PDB entry 2BE5 | X-ray diffraction, 2.40 A resolution | chains C and F of the 6 polymer chains in the assembly

== Chain C ==
Molecule: DNA-directed RNA polymerase beta chain
Organism: Thermus thermophilus
Notes: EC 2.7.7.6
UniProt: Q8RQE9 (RPOB_THET8); numbering as in UniProt (aligned over 1-1119)
Chain sequence (1119 residues; numbered 1 to 1119; the number before each row is that of its first residue):
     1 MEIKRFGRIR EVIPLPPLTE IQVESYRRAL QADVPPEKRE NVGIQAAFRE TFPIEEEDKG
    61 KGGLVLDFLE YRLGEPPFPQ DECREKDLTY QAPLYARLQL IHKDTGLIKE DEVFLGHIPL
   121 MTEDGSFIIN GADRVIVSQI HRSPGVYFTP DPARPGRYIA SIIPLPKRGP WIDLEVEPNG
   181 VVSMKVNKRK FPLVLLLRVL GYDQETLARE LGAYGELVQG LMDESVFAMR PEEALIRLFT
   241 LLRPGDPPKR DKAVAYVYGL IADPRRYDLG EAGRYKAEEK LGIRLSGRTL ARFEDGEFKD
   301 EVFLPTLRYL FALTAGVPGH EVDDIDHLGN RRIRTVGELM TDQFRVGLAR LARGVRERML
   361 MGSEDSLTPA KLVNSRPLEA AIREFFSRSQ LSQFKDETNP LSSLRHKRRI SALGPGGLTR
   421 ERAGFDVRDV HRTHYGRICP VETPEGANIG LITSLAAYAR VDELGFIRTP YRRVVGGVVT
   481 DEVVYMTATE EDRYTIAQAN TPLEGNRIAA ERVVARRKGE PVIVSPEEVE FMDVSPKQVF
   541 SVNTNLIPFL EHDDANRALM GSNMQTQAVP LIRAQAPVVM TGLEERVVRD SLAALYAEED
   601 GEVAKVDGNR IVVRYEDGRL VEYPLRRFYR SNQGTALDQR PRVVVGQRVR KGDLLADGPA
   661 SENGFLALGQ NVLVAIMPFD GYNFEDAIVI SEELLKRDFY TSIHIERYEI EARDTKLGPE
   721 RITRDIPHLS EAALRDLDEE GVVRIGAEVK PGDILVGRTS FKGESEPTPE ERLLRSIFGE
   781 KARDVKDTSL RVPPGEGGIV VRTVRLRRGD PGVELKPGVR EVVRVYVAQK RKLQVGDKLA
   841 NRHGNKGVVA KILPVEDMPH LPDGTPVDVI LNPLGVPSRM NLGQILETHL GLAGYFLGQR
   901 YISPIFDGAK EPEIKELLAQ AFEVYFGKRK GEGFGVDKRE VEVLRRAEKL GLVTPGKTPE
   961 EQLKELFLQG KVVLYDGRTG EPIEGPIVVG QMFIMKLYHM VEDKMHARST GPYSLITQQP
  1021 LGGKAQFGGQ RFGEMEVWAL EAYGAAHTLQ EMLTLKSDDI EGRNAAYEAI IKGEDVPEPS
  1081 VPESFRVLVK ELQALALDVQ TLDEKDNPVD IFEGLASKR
Metal / ion sites: Mg2+: Glu685 (together with tagetitoxin) (shared with 1 residue of chain D)
Ligand contacts: tagetitoxin (TGT): Arg557, Glu685, Ser878, Arg879

== Chain F ==
Molecule: RNA polymerase sigma factor rpoD
Organism: Thermus thermophilus
UniProt: Q5SKW1 (Q5SKW1_THET8); residues 1-423 here = UniProt positions 1-423
Chain sequence (423 residues; row label = number of the first residue in the row):
     1 MKKSKRKNAQ AQEAQETEVL VQEEAEELPE FPEGEPDPDL EDPDLALEDD LLDLPEEGEG
    61 LDLEEEEEDL PIPKISTSDP VRQYLHEIGQ VPLLTLEEEV ELARKVEEGM EAIKKLSEIT
   121 GLDPDLIREV VRAKILGSAR VRHIPGLKET LDPKTVEEID QKLKSLPKEH KRYLHIAREG
   181 EAARQHLIEA NLRLVVSIAK KYTGRGLSFL DLIQEGNQGL IRAVEKFEYK RRFKFSTYAT
   241 WWIRQAINRA IADQARTIRI PVHMVETINK LSRTARQLQQ ELGREPTYEE IAEAMGPGWD
   301 AKRVEETLKI AQEPVSLETP IGDEKDSFYG DFIPDEHLPS PVDAATQSLL SEELEKALSK
   361 LSEREAMVLK LRKGLIDGRE HTLEEVGAFF GVTRERIRQI ENKALRKLKY HESRTRKLRD
   421 FLD
Disordered / not traced: 1-73, 379-383

== How chain C and chain F interact ==
Pairs across the interface (39):
  Ala370(C) - Gln280(F)
  Arg376(C) - Gln279(F)  hydrogen bond
  Arg376(C) - Glu285(F)  salt bridge
  Lys716(C) - Lys309(F)
  His728(C) - Asp423(F)  salt bridge
  Leu729(C) - Arg419(F)
  Pro769(C) - Lys373(F)
  Glu770(C) - Gly374(F)
  Leu773(C) - Leu369(F)
  Leu773(C) - Lys373(F)
  Arg775(C) - Asp423(F)  salt bridge
  Ile777(C) - Leu405(F)
  Phe778(C) - Lys409(F)
  Pro817(C) - Tyr288(F)
  Pro817(C) - Glu305(F)
  Thr1010(C) - Pro341(F)
  Gly1011(C) - Ser340(F)
  Tyr1013(C) - Ile333(F)
  Tyr1013(C) - Pro334(F)
  Tyr1013(C) - Asp335(F)  hydrogen bond (backbone-backbone)
  Ser1014(C) - Gly330(F)  hydrogen bond (side chain-backbone)
  Ser1014(C) - Asp331(F)  hydrogen bond (side chain-backbone)
  Ser1014(C) - Ile333(F)
  Ser1014(C) - Asp335(F)
  Leu1015(C) - Ile333(F)  hydrogen bond (backbone-backbone)
  Leu1015(C) - Pro334(F)
  Leu1015(C) - Asp335(F)
  Ile1016(C) - Leu317(F)  hydrophobic
  Ile1016(C) - Gly330(F)
  Thr1017(C) - Asp331(F)
  Gln1018(C) - Leu338(F)
  Leu1021(C) - Asp331(F)
  Leu1021(C) - Phe332(F)
  Leu1021(C) - Pro334(F)  hydrophobic
  Asn1064(C) - Pro339(F)
  Tyr1067(C) - Pro341(F)  hydrophobic
  Tyr1067(C) - Ala345(F)  hydrophobic
  Lys1072(C) - Ser348(F)  hydrogen bond
  Lys1072(C) - Glu352(F)  salt bridge
Interface residues without a listed pair, chain C (31 interface residues in all): Arg772, Leu774, Ser776, Gln1019, Ile1060, Arg1063, Ile1071
Interface residues without a listed pair, chain F (31 interface residues in all): Glu336, Val342, Ala344, Phe421

== In short ==
The chain C/chain F interface involves 31 residues from each chain, with 6 hydrogen bonds and 4 salt bridges.
Among the polar pairs are Arg376(C)-Glu285(F), His728(C)-Asp423(F) and Arg775(C)-Asp423(F). Chain C binds
tagetitoxin.
Chain C is DNA-directed RNA polymerase beta chain and chain F is RNA polymerase sigma factor rpoD, both from
Thermus thermophilus; the structure, Crystal structure of the T. Thermophilus RNA polymerase holoenzyme in
complex with inhibitor tagetitoxin, was determined by X-ray diffraction.
